PDB entry 7YDM | electron microscopy, 2.89 A resolution | chains B and G of the 5 polymer chains in the assembly

# Chain B
Protein: Guanine nucleotide-binding protein G(I)/G(S)/G(T) subunit beta-1
Organism: Homo sapiens
UniProt: P62873 (GBB1_HUMAN); residue numbers follow UniProt; this construct covers 2-340
Sequence (345 residues; each row starts with the number of its first residue; numbers below 1 keep their minus sign (Met-4 is residue -4)):
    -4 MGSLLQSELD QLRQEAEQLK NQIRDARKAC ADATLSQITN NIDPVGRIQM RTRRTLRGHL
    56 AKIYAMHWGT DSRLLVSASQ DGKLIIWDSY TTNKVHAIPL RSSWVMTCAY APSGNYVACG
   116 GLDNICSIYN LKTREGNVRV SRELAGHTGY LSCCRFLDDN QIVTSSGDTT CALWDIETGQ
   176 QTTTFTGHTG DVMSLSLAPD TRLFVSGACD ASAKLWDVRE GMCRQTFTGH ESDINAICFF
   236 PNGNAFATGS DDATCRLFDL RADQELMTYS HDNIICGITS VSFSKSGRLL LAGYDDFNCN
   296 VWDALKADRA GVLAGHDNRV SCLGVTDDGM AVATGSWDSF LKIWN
Unresolved in the structure: -4 to 2
Differences from the reference sequence: initiating methionine (-4); expression tag (-3 to 1)
Curated features (UniProtKB/Swiss-Prot):
  - modified residue: Ser2 (N-acetylserine), His266 (Phosphohistidine)
  - natural variant: Leu30 (L30F: In MRD42; uncertain significance), Arg52 (R52G: In MRD42), Gly64 (G64V: In MRD42), Asp76 (D76E: In MRD42; D76G: In MRD42), Gly77 (G77S: In MRD42), Lys78 (K78R: In MRD42), Ile80 (I80N: In MRD42; I80T: In MRD42), His91 (H91R: In MRD42; uncertain significance), Ala92 (A92T: In MRD42), Pro94 (P94S: In MRD42), Leu95 (L95P: In MRD42), Arg96 (R96L: In MRD42), 5 further natural variant entries in UniProt

# Chain G
Protein: Guanine nucleotide-binding protein G(I)/G(S)/G(O) subunit gamma-2
Organism: Homo sapiens
UniProt: P59768 (GBG2_HUMAN); residues 1-71 here = UniProt positions 1-71
Sequence (71 residues; row label = number of the first residue in the row):
     1 MASNNTASIA QARKLVEQLK MEANIDRIKV SKAAADLMAY CEAHAKEDPL LTPVPASENP
    61 FREKKFFCAI L
Unresolved in the structure: 1-5, 63-71
Curated features (UniProtKB/Swiss-Prot):
  - modified residue: Ala2 (N-acetylalanine), Cys68 (Cysteine methyl ester)
  - lipidation: Cys68 (S-geranylgeranyl cysteine)

# How chain B and chain G interact
Contacting residue pairs (54):
  Leu4(B) with Ala12(G), hydrophobic
  Leu7(B) with Ala12(G), hydrophobic; Val16(G)
  Glu10(B) with Val16(G)
  Ala11(B) with Leu19(G)
  Leu14(B) with Leu19(G), hydrophobic; Lys20(G)
  Gln17(B) with Ala23(G)
  Ile18(B) with Glu22(G); Ala23(G), hydrophobic
  Ala24(B) with Lys29(G), hydrogen bond (backbone-side chain)
  Cys25(B) with Ile28(G); Lys29(G); Val30(G), hydrogen bond (backbone-backbone)
  Asp27(B) with Lys29(G); Val30(G); Ser31(G), hydrogen bond
  Ala28(B) with Val30(G)
  Ile33(B) with Ser31(G); Ala34(G), hydrophobic; Met38(G), hydrophobic
  Thr34(B) with Met38(G)
  Ile37(B) with Met38(G), hydrophobic
  Arg49(B) with Phe61(G), hydrogen bond (side chain-backbone)
  Ser84(B) with Phe61(G)
  Tyr85(B) with Pro60(G); Phe61(G), hydrophobic
  Cys218(B) with Gln18(G)
  Arg219(B) with Glu22(G); Ile25(G)
  Thr221(B) with Glu22(G)
  Pro236(B) with Tyr40(G)
  Asn237(B) with Tyr40(G)
  Asp254(B) with Ala33(G)
  Arg256(B) with Arg27(G); Ile28(G), hydrogen bond (backbone-backbone); Asp36(G), salt bridge
  Asp258(B) with Arg27(G), salt bridge
  Gln259(B) with Val30(G)
  Ser279(B) with Asp48(G), hydrogen bond
  Lys280(B) with Glu47(G)
  Ser281(B) with Tyr40(G); Cys41(G); His44(G); Asp48(G), hydrogen bond
  Gly282(B) with Cys41(G)
  Arg283(B) with Leu51(G)
  Asp323(B) with Pro49(G)
  Gly324(B) with Pro49(G); Leu50(G)
  Val327(B) with Leu50(G), hydrophobic
  Ile338(B) with Phe61(G), hydrophobic
  Asn340(B) with Asn59(G), hydrogen bond; Phe61(G)
Also at the interface, not in a pair above, chain B (53 interface residues in all): Lys15, Ala21, Ala26, Leu30, Val40, Ile43, Met45, Arg48, Gln220, Phe235, Leu252, Ala257, Leu261, Leu284, Leu300, Met325, Ala326
Also at the interface, not in a pair above, chain G (33 interface residues in all): Ser8, Ile9, Arg13, Asp26, Leu37

# In short
53 residues of chain B and 33 residues of chain G are in contact, with 8 hydrogen bonds and 2 salt bridges.
Polar pairs include Arg256(B)-Asp36(G), Asp258(B)-Arg27(G) and Ala24(B)-Lys29(G).
Here chain B is Guanine nucleotide-binding protein G(I)/G(S)/G(T) subunit beta-1 and chain G is Guanine
nucleotide-binding protein G(I)/G(S)/G(O) subunit gamma-2, both from Homo sapiens. Entry 7YDM (Cryo-EM
structure of CD97/Gq complex) was determined by electron microscopy together with 7YDH and 7YDP from the same
study.
